5IBC - chains A and B; structure by X-ray diffraction, 1.66 A resolution.

[Chain A]
Molecule: Caspase-3
Organism: Homo sapiens
Notes: EC 3.4.22.56
UniProtKB: P42574 (CASP3_HUMAN); numbering as in UniProt (aligned over 1-277)
Chain sequence (279 residues; row label = number of the first residue in the row):
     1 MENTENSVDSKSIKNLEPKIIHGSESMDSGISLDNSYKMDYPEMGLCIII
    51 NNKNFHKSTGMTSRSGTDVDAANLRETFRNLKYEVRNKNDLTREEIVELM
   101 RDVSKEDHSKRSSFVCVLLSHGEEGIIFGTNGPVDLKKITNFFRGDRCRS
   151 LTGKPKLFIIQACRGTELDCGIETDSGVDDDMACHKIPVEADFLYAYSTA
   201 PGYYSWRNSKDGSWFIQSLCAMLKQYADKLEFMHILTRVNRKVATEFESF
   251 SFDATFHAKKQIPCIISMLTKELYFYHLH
Disordered / not traced: 1-28, 175-184
Construct notes: engineered mutation Ile-266 (Val in P42574); expression tag (278-279)
UniProt features mapped onto this chain:
  - active site: His-121, Cys-163
  - modified residue: Met-1 (N-acetylmethionine), Lys-11 (N6-acetyllysine), Ser-26 (Phosphoserine), Cys-163 (S-nitrosocysteine), Arg-207 (Microbial infection: ADP-riboxanated arginine)
  - mutagenesis: Asp-9 (D9A: In P3-D3A mutant; abolished cleavage and activation, leading to prevent thiol protease activity; when associated with A-28 and A-175), Asp-28 (D28A: In P3-D3A mutant; abolished cleavage and activation, leading to prevent thiol protease activity; when associated with A-9 and A-175), Asp-175 (D175A: In P3-D3A mutant; abolished cleavage and activation, leading to prevent thiol protease activity; when associated with A-9 and A-28), Arg-207 (R207A: Abolished ADP-riboxanation by C.violaceum CopC)
Bound ions: Na+: Gln-161, Trp-206

[Chain B]
Molecule: Ace-asp-glu-val-ask
Chain sequence (6 residues; numbered 989 to 994; the number before each row is that of its first residue):
   989 XDEVDX
Modified / non-standard residues: ACE (acetyl group) at position 989; 0QE (chloromethane) at position 994

[How chain A and chain B interact]
Pairs across the interface - 28 pairs, chain A then chain B:
  Arg-64(A) / Asp-993(B)  salt bridge
  Ser-120(A) / Asp-993(B)
  His-121(A) / Asp-993(B)  hydrogen bond (side chain-backbone)
  His-121(A) / 0QE_994(B)
  Gly-122(A) / Asp-993(B)  hydrogen bond (backbone-backbone)
  Gln-161(A) / Asp-993(B)  hydrogen bond
  Cys-163(A) / Asp-993(B)  hydrogen bond (side chain-backbone)
  Cys-163(A) / 0QE_994(B)
  Tyr-204(A) / Val-992(B)  hydrophobic
  Tyr-204(A) / 0QE_994(B)
  Ser-205(A) / Glu-991(B)
  Ser-205(A) / Val-992(B)
  Ser-205(A) / Asp-993(B)  hydrogen bond (backbone-backbone)
  Trp-206(A) / Asp-990(B)
  Trp-206(A) / Glu-991(B)
  Trp-206(A) / Val-992(B)
  Arg-207(A) / ACE_989(B)
  Arg-207(A) / Asp-990(B)
  Arg-207(A) / Glu-991(B)  salt bridge
  Arg-207(A) / Val-992(B)  hydrogen bond (side chain-backbone)
  Arg-207(A) / Asp-993(B)  salt bridge
  Asn-208(A) / ACE_989(B)
  Asn-208(A) / Asp-990(B)  hydrogen bond
  Ser-209(A) / ACE_989(B)  hydrogen bond (backbone-backbone)
  Trp-214(A) / Asp-990(B)
  Glu-248(A) / Asp-990(B)
  Ser-249(A) / Asp-990(B)
  Phe-250(A) / Asp-990(B)  hydrogen bond (backbone-side chain)
Also at the interface, not in a pair above, chain A (20 interface residues in all): Ser-63, Ser-65, Ala-162, Phe-256

[Overview]
Chain A and chain B form an interface of 20 and 6 residues respectively; the contacts include 9 hydrogen bonds
and 3 salt bridges. Among the polar pairs are Arg-64(A)/Asp-993(B), Arg-207(A)/Glu-991(B) and
Arg-207(A)/Asp-993(B).
Here chain A is Caspase-3 (Homo sapiens) and chain B is Ace-asp-glu-val-ask. Entry 5IBC (Caspase 3 V266I) was
determined by X-ray diffraction together with 5I9B, 5I9T, 5IAB, 5IAE, 5IAG, 5IAJ and 6 further entries from
the same study.
